PDB entry 1P3G | X-ray diffraction, 2.70 A resolution | chains A and E of the 10 polymer chains in the assembly

[Chain A]
Name: Histone H3
From: Xenopus laevis
UniProt: Q7ZT64 (Q7ZT64_9ZZZZ); residues 401-535 here correspond to UniProt positions 2-136 (UniProt number = residue number - 399)
Chain sequence (135 residues; numbered 401 to 535; the number before each row is that of its first residue):
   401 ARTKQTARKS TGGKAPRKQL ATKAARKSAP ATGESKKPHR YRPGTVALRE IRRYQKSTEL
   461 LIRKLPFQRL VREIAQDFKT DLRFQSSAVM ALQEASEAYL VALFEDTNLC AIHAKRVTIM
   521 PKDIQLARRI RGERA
Not modelled in the structure: 401-437
Sequence notes: conflict E434 (Gly35 in Q7ZT64), S435 (Val36 in Q7ZT64), A502 (Gly103 in Q7ZT64)

[Chain E]
Name: Histone H3
From: Xenopus laevis
UniProt: Q7ZT64 (Q7ZT64_9ZZZZ); residues 601-735 here correspond to UniProt positions 2-136 (UniProt number = residue number - 599)
Chain sequence (135 residues; numbered 601 to 735; the number before each row is that of its first residue):
   601 ARTKQTARKS TGGKAPRKQL ATKAARKSAP ATGESKKPHR YRPGTVALRE IRRYQKSTEL
   661 LIRKLPFQRL VREIAQDFKT DLRFQSSAVM ALQEASEAYL VALFEDTNLC AIHAKRVTIM
   721 PKDIQLARRI RGERA
Not modelled in the structure: 601-637
Sequence notes: conflict E634 (Gly35 in Q7ZT64), S635 (Val36 in Q7ZT64), A702 (Gly103 in Q7ZT64)

[Chain A / chain E interface]
Residue-residue contacts (22; chain A residue first):
  L509(A) with R729(E)
  C510(A) with H713(E), hydrogen bond (backbone-side chain); I730(E), hydrophobic
  H513(A) with C710(E), hydrogen bond (side chain-backbone); A714(E); R716(E), hydrogen bond; K722(E); D723(E), salt bridge; L726(E)
  A514(A) with H713(E)
  R516(A) with H713(E)
  D523(A) with H713(E), salt bridge
  L526(A) with H713(E)
  A527(A) with I730(E)
  R529(A) with D706(E), salt bridge; L709(E)
  I530(A) with D706(E); C710(E), hydrophobic; A727(E); I730(E), hydrophobic; R731(E)
  R531(A) with I730(E)
Other interface residues (no listed pair), chain A (14 interface residues in all): D506, A511, K522

[In short]
14 residues of chain A face 13 of chain E across their interface, with 3 hydrogen bonds and 3 salt bridges.
Among the polar pairs are H513(A)-D723(E), D523(A)-H713(E) and R529(A)-D706(E).
Both chains are Histone H3 (Xenopus laevis). Entry 1P3G (Crystallographic Studies of Nucleosome Core Particles
containing Histone 'Sin' Mutants) was determined by X-ray diffraction together with 1P34, 1P3A, 1P3B, 1P3F,
1P3I, 1P3K and 4 further entries from the same study.
